Entry 7EK5 (X-ray diffraction, 3.00 A resolution); this record covers chains A and B of the 4 polymer chains in the assembly.

== Chain A (and B) ==
Protein: Ferritin
From: Marsupenaeus japonicus
Notes: EC 1.16.3.1; chain B of this document is another copy of the same molecule, construct and numbering; everything in this record applies to it too
UniProt: T2B7E1 (T2B7E1_MARJA); the author numbering skips numbers that UniProt does not, so the offset changes along the chain: 2-56 = UniProt 2-56; 58-99 = UniProt 57-98; 101-172 = UniProt 99-170
Sequence (169 residues; each row starts with the number of its first residue; note: 2 numbers in that range are skipped by the numbering (no residue carries them; nothing is unmodelled there)):
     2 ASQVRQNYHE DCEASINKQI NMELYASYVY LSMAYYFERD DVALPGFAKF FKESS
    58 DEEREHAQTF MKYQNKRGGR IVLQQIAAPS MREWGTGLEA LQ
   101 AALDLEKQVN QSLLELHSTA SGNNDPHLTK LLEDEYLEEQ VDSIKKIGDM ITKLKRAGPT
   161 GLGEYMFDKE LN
Construct notes: engineered mutation Arg-89 (Gln88 in T2B7E1)
Metal / ion sites: Fe ion: Glu-24, Glu-60, His-63
Ligand contacts: Cd2+ (CD): Asn-8, Tyr-9, His-10, Cys-13, Asn-123, Asp-125
What the authors report for this chain:
  - Cd2+ coordination: Cys-13, Asp-125

== How chain A and chain B interact ==
Residue-residue contacts - 66 pairs, chain A then chain B:
  Ser-3(A) / Asp-41(B)  hydrogen bond
  Gln-4(A) / Asp-41(B)  hydrogen bond
  Val-5(A) / Asp-41(B)
  Leu-25(A) / Tyr-29(B)  hydrophobic
  Ser-28(A) / Arg-61(B)
  Tyr-29(A) / Leu-25(B)  hydrophobic
  Tyr-29(A) / Leu-80(B)
  Tyr-29(A) / Gln-81(B)  hydrogen bond (side chain-backbone)
  Tyr-29(A) / Ile-83(B)
  Leu-32(A) / Gln-65(B)
  Ser-33(A) / Leu-80(B)
  Tyr-36(A) / Gln-65(B)  hydrogen bond
  Tyr-36(A) / Met-68(B)  hydrophobic
  Tyr-36(A) / Asn-72(B)  hydrogen bond (backbone-side chain)
  Tyr-36(A) / Ile-78(B)  hydrophobic
  Glu-39(A) / Lys-69(B)
  Glu-39(A) / Asn-72(B)  hydrogen bond
  Arg-40(A) / Asn-72(B)
  Arg-40(A) / Arg-77(B)
  Asp-41(A) / Ser-3(B)  hydrogen bond
  Asp-41(A) / Gln-4(B)
  Asp-41(A) / Val-5(B)
  Asp-41(A) / Arg-77(B)  salt bridge
  Asp-42(A) / Arg-77(B)  salt bridge
  Lys-53(A) / Gln-65(B)
  Ser-56(A) / Arg-61(B)  hydrogen bond
  Asp-58(A) / Arg-61(B)  salt bridge
  Arg-61(A) / Leu-32(B)
  Arg-61(A) / Ser-56(B)  hydrogen bond
  Arg-61(A) / Asp-58(B)  salt bridge
  Arg-61(A) / Arg-61(B)
  Gln-65(A) / Leu-32(B)
  Gln-65(A) / Tyr-36(B)
  Gln-65(A) / Lys-53(B)
  Met-68(A) / Leu-32(B)  hydrophobic
  Met-68(A) / Tyr-36(B)  hydrophobic
  Lys-69(A) / Tyr-36(B)
  Lys-69(A) / Glu-39(B)
  Asn-72(A) / Tyr-36(B)  hydrogen bond (side chain-backbone)
  Asn-72(A) / Glu-39(B)  hydrogen bond
  Asn-72(A) / Arg-40(B)
  Arg-77(A) / Arg-40(B)
  Arg-77(A) / Asp-41(B)  salt bridge
  Arg-77(A) / Asp-42(B)  salt bridge
  Ile-78(A) / Tyr-36(B)  hydrophobic
  Ile-78(A) / Arg-89(B)  hydrogen bond (backbone-side chain)
  Val-79(A) / Arg-89(B)
  Leu-80(A) / Tyr-29(B)
  Leu-80(A) / Ser-33(B)
  Leu-80(A) / Ala-85(B)
  Leu-80(A) / Pro-86(B)
  Leu-80(A) / Arg-89(B)
  Gln-81(A) / Tyr-29(B)  hydrogen bond (backbone-side chain)
  Gln-81(A) / Ala-85(B)
  Gln-82(A) / Gln-82(B)
  Gln-82(A) / Ile-83(B)
  Gln-82(A) / Ala-85(B)
  Ile-83(A) / Tyr-29(B)
  Ile-83(A) / Gln-82(B)
  Ile-83(A) / Ile-83(B)  hydrogen bond (backbone-backbone)
  Ala-85(A) / Leu-80(B)
  Ala-85(A) / Gln-81(B)
  Ala-85(A) / Gln-82(B)
  Arg-89(A) / Ile-78(B)
  Arg-89(A) / Val-79(B)
  Arg-89(A) / Leu-80(B)  hydrogen bond (side chain-backbone)
Also at the interface, not in a pair above, chain A (32 interface residues in all): Ala-84, Pro-86
Also at the interface, not in a pair above, chain B (33 interface residues in all): Asn-22, Ser-28, Ala-84

== In short ==
32 residues of chain A face 33 of chain B across their interface, with 15 hydrogen bonds and 6 salt bridges.
Among the polar pairs are Asp-41(A)/Arg-77(B), Asp-42(A)/Arg-77(B) and Asp-58(A)/Arg-61(B). Bound to chain A:
Cd2+. Glu-24(A), Glu-60(A) and His-63(A) form the Fe ion site. From the paper: Cd2+ coordination by Cys-13(A)
and Asp-125(A).
Both chains are Ferritin (Marsupenaeus japonicus). Entry 7EK5 (prawn ferritin to coordinate with heavy metal
ions) was determined by X-ray diffraction together with 7EK4 and 7EK7 from the same study.
